2K7F - chains A and B of the 3 polymer chains in the assembly; structure by solution NMR.

Chain A:
Name: Replication factor C subunit 1
Source organism: Homo sapiens
Notes: fragment: BRCT domain
Reference sequence: P35251 (RFC1_HUMAN); residue numbers follow UniProt; this construct covers 375-480
Chain sequence (109 residues; each row starts with the number of its first residue):
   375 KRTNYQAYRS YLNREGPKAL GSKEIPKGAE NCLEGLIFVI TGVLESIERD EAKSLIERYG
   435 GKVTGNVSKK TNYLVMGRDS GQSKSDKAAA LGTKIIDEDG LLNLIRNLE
Construct notes: expression tag (481-483)
From the paper describing this entry:
  - binding site for the 10-nt DNA strand: Thr415, Gly416, Arg423, Lys458
  - mutagenesis - K461E: decreased binding to DNA (citing earlier work)
  - mutagenesis - G435R: decreased stability
  - mutagenesis - G435R: decreased binding to DNA
  - mutagenesis - K444A, R480A: unchanged binding to DNA (citing earlier work)
  - binding site for the 14-nt DNA strand (chain B): Thr438, Gly439, Asn440, Arg452
  - contacts within the chain: Lys392-Glu419, Lys397-Glu472 (salt bridge)

Chain B:
Molecule: 14-nt DNA strand
Sequence (14 nucleotides; row label = number of the first residue in the row):
     1 CGACCTCGAG ATCA

How chain A and chain B interact:
Contacting residue pairs (21):
  Tyr385(A) with DA3(B), sugar contact; DC4(B), phosphate contact
  Leu386(A) with DC5(B), base contact
  Arg388(A) with DC4(B), phosphate contact; DC5(B), phosphate contact
  Lys436(A) with DA14(B), phosphate contact
  Val437(A) with DA14(B), phosphate contact
  Thr438(A) with DC13(B), phosphate contact; DA14(B), sugar contact
  Asn440(A) with DT12(B), base contact; DC13(B), base contact
  Arg452(A) with DC5(B), sugar contact; DT6(B), phosphate contact
  Ser454(A) with DC7(B), base contact; DG8(B), base contact
  Gly455(A) with DG8(B), base contact; DA9(B), base contact
  Gln456(A) with DC7(B), sugar contact; DG8(B), phosphate contact
  Ser457(A) with DA9(B), base contact; DG10(B), base contact
Also at the interface, not in a pair above, chain A (14 interface residues in all): Gly439, Asp453

Overview:
14 residues of chain A face 11 of chain B across their interface. The paper reports a binding site for the
10-nt DNA strand at Thr415(A), Gly416(A) and Arg423(A) among others; K461E and G435R of chain A reduce binding
to DNA; 4 substitutions were tested in all.
Here chain A is Replication factor C subunit 1 (Homo sapiens) and chain B is a 14-nt DNA strand. Entry 2K7F
(HADDOCK calculated model of the complex between the BRCT region of RFC p140 and dsDNA) was determined by
solution NMR.
